PDB entry 5CJQ | X-ray diffraction, 3.60 A resolution | chains H and B of the 4 polymer chains in the assembly

Chain H:
Name: CR9114 heavy chain
From: Homo sapiens
Chain sequence (230 residues; each row starts with the number of its first residue; a row labelled like 82A-82C holds insertion residues (82A, then the next letters in order)):
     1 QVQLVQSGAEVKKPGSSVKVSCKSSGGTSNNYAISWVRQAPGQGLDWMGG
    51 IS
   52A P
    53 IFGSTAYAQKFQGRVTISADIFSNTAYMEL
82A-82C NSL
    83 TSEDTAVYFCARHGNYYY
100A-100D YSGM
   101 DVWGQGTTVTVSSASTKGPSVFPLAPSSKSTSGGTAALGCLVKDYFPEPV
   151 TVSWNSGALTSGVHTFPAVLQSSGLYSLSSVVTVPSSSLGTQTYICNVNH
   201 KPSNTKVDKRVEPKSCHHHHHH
Disordered / not traced: 130-133, 214-222
Disulfide bonds: Cys22-Cys92, Cys140-Cys196

Chain B:
Name: Designed influenza hemagglutinin stem #4900, HA2
From: synthetic construct
Chain sequence (193 residues; each row starts with the number of its first residue):
     1 GLFGAIAGFTEGGWTGMVDGWYGYHHQNEQGSGYAADQKSTQNAINGITN
    51 KVNSVIEKMNTQYTAIGCEYNKSERCMKQIEDKIEEIESKIWCYNAELLV
   101 LLENERTLDFHDSNVKNLYEKVKSQLKNNAKEIGNGCFEFYHKCNDECME
   151 SVKNGTYDYPKYSEESKLNREKIDGVKLESMGVYQISGRLVPR
Disordered / not traced: 1-3, 62-76, 173-193
Disulfide bonds: Cys144-Cys148

How chain H and chain B interact:
Pairs across the interface (24; chain H residue first):
  Asn31(H) - Gln42(B)
  Asn31(H) - Ile45(B)
  Asn31(H) - Asn46(B)  hydrogen bond
  Asn31(H) - Thr49(B)
  Ile53(H) - Trp21(B)
  Ile53(H) - Ile48(B)  hydrophobic
  Ile53(H) - Thr49(B)
  Ile53(H) - Val52(B)  hydrophobic
  Phe54(H) - Val18(B)
  Phe54(H) - Gly20(B)
  Phe54(H) - Trp21(B)  hydrogen bond (backbone-side chain)
  Phe54(H) - Ile45(B)  hydrophobic
  Ile73(H) - Val52(B)  hydrophobic
  Ile73(H) - Ile56(B)  hydrophobic
  Phe74(H) - Ile56(B)  hydrophobic
  Asn97(H) - Gln42(B)
  Tyr98(H) - Asp19(B)  hydrogen bond (side chain-backbone)
  Tyr98(H) - Gly20(B)
  Tyr98(H) - Gln38(B)
  Tyr98(H) - Thr41(B)
  Tyr98(H) - Gln42(B)
  Tyr98(H) - Ile45(B)  hydrophobic
  Tyr99(H) - Val18(B)
  Tyr100A(H) - Asp19(B)  hydrogen bond
Other interface residues (no listed pair), chain H (11 interface residues in all): Thr28, Asn30
Other interface residues (no listed pair), chain B (14 interface residues in all): Asp37

Summary:
11 residues of chain H face 14 of chain B across their interface; the contacts include 4 hydrogen bonds. Among
the polar pairs are Asn31(H)-Asn46(B), Phe54(H)-Trp21(B) and Tyr98(H)-Asp19(B).
Here chain H is CR9114 heavy chain (Homo sapiens) and chain B is Designed influenza hemagglutinin stem #4900,
HA2 (synthetic construct). Entry 5CJQ (Crystal structure of a trimeric influenza hemagglutinin stem in complex
with an broadly neutralizing antibody CR9114) was determined by X-ray diffraction, deposited together with
5CJS.
